PDB entry 9JPX | electron microscopy, 2.95 A resolution | chains C and L of the 8 polymer chains in the assembly

# Chain C
Molecule: V(D)J recombination-activating protein 1
From: Mus musculus
Notes: EC 3.1.-.-, 2.3.2.27
Reference sequence: P15919 (RAG1_MOUSE); residue numbers follow UniProt; this construct covers 1-1040
Sequence (1040 residues; numbered 1 to 1040; the number before each row is that of its first residue):
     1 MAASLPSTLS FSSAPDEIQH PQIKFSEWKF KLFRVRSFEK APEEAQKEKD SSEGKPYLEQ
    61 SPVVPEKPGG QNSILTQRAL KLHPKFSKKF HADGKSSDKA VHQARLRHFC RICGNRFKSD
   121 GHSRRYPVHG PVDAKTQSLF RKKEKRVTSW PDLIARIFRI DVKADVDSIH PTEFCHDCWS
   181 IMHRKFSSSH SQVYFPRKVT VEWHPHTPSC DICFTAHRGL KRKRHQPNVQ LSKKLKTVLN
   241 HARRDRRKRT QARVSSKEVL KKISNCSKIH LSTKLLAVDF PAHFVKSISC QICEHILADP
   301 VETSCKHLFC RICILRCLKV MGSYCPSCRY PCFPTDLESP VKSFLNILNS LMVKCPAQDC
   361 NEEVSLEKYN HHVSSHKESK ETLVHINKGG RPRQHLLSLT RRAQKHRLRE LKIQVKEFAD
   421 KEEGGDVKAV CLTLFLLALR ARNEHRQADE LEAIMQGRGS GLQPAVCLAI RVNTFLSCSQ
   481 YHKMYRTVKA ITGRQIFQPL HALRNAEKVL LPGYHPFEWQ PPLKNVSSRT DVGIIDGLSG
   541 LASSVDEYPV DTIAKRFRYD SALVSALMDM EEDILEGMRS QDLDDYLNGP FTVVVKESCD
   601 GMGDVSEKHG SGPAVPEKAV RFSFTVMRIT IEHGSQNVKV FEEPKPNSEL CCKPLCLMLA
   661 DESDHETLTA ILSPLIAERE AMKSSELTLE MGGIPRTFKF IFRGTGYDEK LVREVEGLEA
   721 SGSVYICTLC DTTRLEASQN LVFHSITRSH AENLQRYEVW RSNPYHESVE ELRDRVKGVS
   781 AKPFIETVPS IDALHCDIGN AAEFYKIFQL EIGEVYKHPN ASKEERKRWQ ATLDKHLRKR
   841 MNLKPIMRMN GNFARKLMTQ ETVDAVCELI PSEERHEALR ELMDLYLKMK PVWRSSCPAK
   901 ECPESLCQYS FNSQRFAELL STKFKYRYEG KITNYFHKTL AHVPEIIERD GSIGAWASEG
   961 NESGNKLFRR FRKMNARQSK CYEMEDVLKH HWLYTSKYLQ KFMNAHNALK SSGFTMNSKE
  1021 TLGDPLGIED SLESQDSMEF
Unresolved in the structure: 1-460, 1008-1040
Ion coordination: Ca2+: Asp600, Glu962 (shared with 1 residue of chain G); Zn2+: Cys727, Cys730, His937, His942
Curated features (UniProtKB/Swiss-Prot):
  - zinc finger: Cys290 to Arg329 (RING-type), Leu351 to Lys380 (RAG1-type)
  - DNA-binding region: Gly389 to Gln456 (NBD)
  - binding site (Zn(2+)): Cys266, His270, Cys290, Cys293, His295, Cys305, His307, Cys310, Cys313, Cys325, Cys328, Cys355, Cys360, His372, His376
  - binding site (a divalent metal cation): Asp600, Asp708, Glu962
  - site: Trp893 (Essential for DNA hairpin formation, participates in base-stacking interactions near the cleavage site)
  - cross-link: Lys233 (Glycyl lysine isopeptide (Lys-Gly) (interchain with G-Cter in ubiquitin))
  - mutagenesis: Lys233 (K233M: Abolishes autoubiquitination), His307 (H307A: Displays lower E3 ligase activity and affects the joining step of V(D)J recombination), Cys325 (C325G: Loss of E3 ligase activity and affects the joining step of V(D)J recombination), Arg391 (R391A: Defects in converting nicked products to hairpins; R391L: Impairs DNA-binding and hairpin formation while maintaining some nicking activity), Arg393 (R393A: Impairs DNA-binding and hairpin formation while maintaining some nicking activity), Arg401 (R401A: Allows robust hairpin activity), Arg402 (R402A: Defects in converting nicked products to hairpins), Lys405 (K405A: Reduced hairpin activity), His406 (H406A: Allows robust hairpin activity), Arg407 (R407A: Impairs DNA-binding and reduces hairpin formation without affecting nicking activity), Asn443 (N443A: Impairs DNA-binding; when associated with A-445), His445 (H445A: Impairs DNA-binding; when associated with A-443), 23 further mutagenesis entries in UniProt

# Chain L
Molecule: 15-nt DNA strand
Sequence (15 nucleotides; numbered 17 to 31; the number before each row is that of its first residue):
    17 CACAGTGATA CAGCC

# Chain C / chain L interface
Pairs across the interface - 19 pairs, chain C then chain L:
  Ser477(C) - DT22(L)  hydrogen bond to the phosphate
  Ser477(C) - DG23(L)  phosphate contact
  Cys478(C) - DG23(L)  hydrogen bond to the phosphate
  Ser479(C) - DG23(L)  hydrogen bond to the phosphate
  Gln480(C) - DG21(L)  hydrogen bond to the phosphate
  Lys483(C) - DG21(L)  salt bridge to the phosphate
  Arg504(C) - DA24(L)  salt bridge to the phosphate
  Arg504(C) - DT25(L)  base contact
  Met974(C) - DT22(L)  sugar contact
  Met974(C) - DG23(L)  phosphate contact
  Asn975(C) - DT22(L)  phosphate contact
  Asn975(C) - DG23(L)  phosphate contact
  Ala976(C) - DT22(L)  sugar contact
  Arg977(C) - DT22(L)  base contact
  Arg977(C) - DG23(L)  base contact
  Arg977(C) - DA24(L)  hydrogen bond to the sugar
  Gln978(C) - DG21(L)  base contact
  Gln978(C) - DT22(L)  base contact
  Lys989(C) - DA24(L)  salt bridge to the phosphate
Interface residues without a listed pair, chain C (15 interface residues in all): Arg471, Lys973, Asp986

# In short
15 residues of chain C face 5 of chain L across their interface; the contacts include 5 hydrogen bonds and 3
salt bridges. Polar contacts include Arg977(C)-DA24(L), Ser477(C)-DT22(L) and Cys478(C)-DG23(L).
Chain C is V(D)J recombination-activating protein 1 (Mus musculus) and chain L is a 15-nt DNA strand; the
structure, CryoEM structure of mouse RAG SEC-0, was determined by electron microscopy, deposited together with
9JPU, 9JQN, 9JTS and 9JTU.
